PDB entry 3SIU | X-ray diffraction, 2.63 A resolution | chains A and C of the 3 polymer chains in the assembly

Chain A:
Molecule: NHP2-like protein 1
Organism: Homo sapiens
UniProt: P55769 (NH2L1_HUMAN); residue numbers follow UniProt; this construct covers 1-128
Amino-acid sequence (130 residues; each row starts with the number of its first residue; numbers below 1 keep their minus sign (Gly-1 is residue -1)):
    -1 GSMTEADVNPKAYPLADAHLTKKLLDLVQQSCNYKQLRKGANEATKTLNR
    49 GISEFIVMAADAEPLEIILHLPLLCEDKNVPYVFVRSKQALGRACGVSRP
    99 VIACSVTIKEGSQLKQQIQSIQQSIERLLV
Disordered / not traced: -1 to 3
Sequence notes: expression tag (-1 to 0)
Reported in the primary citation:
  - binding site for U4atac snRNA (chain C): Glu61

Chain C:
Molecule: U4atac snRNA
Notes: fragment: GB bases 28-55
Sequence (28 nucleotides; row label = number of the first residue in the row):
    28 CUGUCCAAUGAGCGCAUAGUGAGGGCAG
Reported in the primary citation:
  - mutagenesis - G41A (apparent Kd >>25 uM): decreased binding to U4/U6 small nuclear ribonucleoprotein Prp31
  - mutagenesis - A45U (apparent Kd 9 uM): unchanged binding to U4/U6 small nuclear ribonucleoprotein Prp31

Chain A / chain C interface:
Pairs across the interface (25):
  Arg36(A) - G48(C)  salt bridge to the phosphate
  Lys37(A) - A35(C)  base contact
  Lys37(A) - G37(C)  hydrogen bond to the base
  Gly38(A) - A35(C)  sugar contact
  Gly38(A) - U36(C)  phosphate contact
  Gly38(A) - G37(C)  base contact
  Ala39(A) - U36(C)  hydrogen bond to the phosphate
  Asn40(A) - G37(C)  hydrogen bond to the base
  Glu41(A) - G37(C)  hydrogen bond to the base
  Glu41(A) - G48(C)  hydrogen bond to the sugar
  Lys44(A) - U47(C)  salt bridge to the phosphate
  Lys44(A) - G48(C)  hydrogen bond to the base
  Ala60(A) - U36(C)  base contact
  Glu61(A) - U36(C)  hydrogen bond to the base
  Ile65(A) - U36(C)  base contact
  Lys86(A) - U36(C)  hydrogen bond to the base
  Val95(A) - A35(C)  base contact
  Ser96(A) - A34(C)  base contact
  Arg97(A) - A34(C)  salt bridge to the phosphate
  Arg97(A) - A35(C)  salt bridge to the phosphate
  Pro98(A) - A35(C)  sugar contact
  Pro98(A) - U36(C)  phosphate contact
  Val99(A) - A35(C)  sugar contact
  Val99(A) - U36(C)  phosphate contact
  Ile100(A) - U36(C)  hydrogen bond to the phosphate
Other interface residues (no listed pair), chain A (18 interface residues in all): Asp59

Overview:
18 residues of chain A face 6 of chain C across their interface; the contacts include 9 hydrogen bonds and 4
salt bridges. Polar pairs include Lys37(A)-G37(C), Asn40(A)-G37(C) and Glu41(A)-G37(C). The paper reports a
binding site for U4atac snRNA (chain C) at Glu61(A); G41A of chain C reduces binding to U4/U6 small nuclear
ribonucleoprotein Prp31.
Chain A is NHP2-like protein 1 (Homo sapiens) and chain C is U4atac snRNA; the structure, Structure of a
hPrp31-15.5K-U4atac 5' stem loop complex, monomeric form, was determined by X-ray diffraction together with
3SIV from the same study.
